Entry 2UU7 (X-ray diffraction, 3.00 A resolution); this record covers chains G and H of the 10 polymer chains in the assembly.

Chain G (and H):
Name: Glutamine synthetase
Source organism: Canis familiaris
Notes: EC 6.3.1.2; chain H of this document is another copy of the same molecule, construct and numbering; everything in this record applies to it too
UniProt: Q8HZM5 (GLNA_CANFA); residues 2-373 here correspond to UniProt positions 1-372 (UniProt number = residue number - 1)
Amino-acid sequence (381 residues; each row starts with the number of its first residue):
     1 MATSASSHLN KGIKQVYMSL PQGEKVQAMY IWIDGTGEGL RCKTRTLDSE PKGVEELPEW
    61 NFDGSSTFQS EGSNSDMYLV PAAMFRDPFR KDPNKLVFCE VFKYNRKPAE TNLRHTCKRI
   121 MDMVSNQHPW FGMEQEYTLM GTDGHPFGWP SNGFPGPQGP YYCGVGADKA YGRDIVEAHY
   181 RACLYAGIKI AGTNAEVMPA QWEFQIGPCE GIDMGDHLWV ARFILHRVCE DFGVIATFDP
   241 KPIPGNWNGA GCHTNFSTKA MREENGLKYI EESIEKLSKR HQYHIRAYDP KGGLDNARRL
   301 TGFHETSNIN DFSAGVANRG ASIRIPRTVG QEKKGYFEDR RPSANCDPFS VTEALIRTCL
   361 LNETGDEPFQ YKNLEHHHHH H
Unresolved in the structure: 1-2, 373-381
UniProt features mapped onto this chain:
  - binding site (L-glutamate): Arg341
Metal / ion sites: Mg2+: Glu136, Glu196, Glu203

How chain G and chain H interact:
Residue-residue contacts - 89 pairs, chain G then chain H:
  Ala5(G) with Phe147(H)
  Ser6(G) with Phe147(H); Tyr171(H); Gly172(H), hydrogen bond (side chain-backbone); Asp174(H)
  Leu9(G) with Phe147(H), hydrophobic; Asp174(H); Ile175(H), hydrophobic; Phe232(H)
  Asn10(G) with Lys11(H); Phe232(H)
  Lys11(G) with Asp174(H), salt bridge
  Ile13(G) with Lys11(H); Asp231(H); Phe232(H), hydrophobic
  Lys14(G) with Asp174(H); Glu177(H); Phe232(H)
  Val16(G) with Gln15(H)
  Tyr17(G) with Phe89(H); Ala178(H), hydrophobic; Arg181(H); Ala182(H), hydrophobic; Val228(H); Asp231(H), hydrogen bond
  Met18(G) with Glu177(H); Arg181(H), hydrogen bond (backbone-side chain)
  Leu20(G) with Pro88(H), hydrophobic; Arg181(H), hydrogen bond (backbone-side chain); Tyr185(H), hydrophobic
  Pro21(G) with Tyr185(H)
  Gln22(G) with Arg181(H); Leu184(H)
  Gln27(G) with Tyr180(H); Arg181(H)
  Trp32(G) with Cys163(H), hydrophobic
  Leu40(G) with Val165(H)
  Arg41(G) with Gly159(H), hydrogen bond (side chain-backbone); Pro160(H); Tyr162(H), hydrogen bond (side chain-backbone); Cys163(H)
  Cys42(G) with Cys163(H), hydrogen bond (backbone-backbone)
  Lys43(G) with Tyr162(H); Cys163(H); Thr193(H); Asn194(H)
  Thr44(G) with Tyr180(H); Gly192(H); Thr193(H), hydrogen bond (backbone-backbone)
  Arg45(G) with Tyr180(H); Ala191(H); Gly192(H)
  Thr46(G) with Tyr180(H), hydrogen bond; Ile190(H), hydrogen bond (side chain-backbone); Ala191(H), hydrogen bond (backbone-backbone); Gly192(H)
  Phe62(G) with Tyr162(H)
  Asp63(G) with Tyr162(H), hydrogen bond (backbone-side chain); Glu305(H); Arg319(H)
  Ser66(G) with Gly159(H); Tyr162(H); Val197(H)
  Thr67(G) with Tyr162(H)
  Phe68(G) with Gly159(H); Pro160(H)
  Ser73(G) with Ala317(H)
  Asn74(G) with Arg327(H), hydrogen bond
  Ser75(G) with Arg319(H)
  Asp76(G) with Ala317(H); Arg327(H), salt bridge
  Tyr78(G) with Arg327(H); Thr328(H)
  Arg90(G) with Glu177(H), salt bridge; Arg181(H), hydrogen bond (backbone-side chain)
  Tyr104(G) with Arg327(H)
  Phe223(G) with Val165(H), hydrophobic
  His226(G) with Val165(H)
  Arg227(G) with Val165(H); Arg173(H); Glu177(H), salt bridge
  Glu230(G) with Val165(H); Gly166(H), hydrogen bond (side chain-backbone); Ala167(H); Ala170(H); Arg173(H), salt bridge
  Val234(G) with Ala167(H)
  Ile235(G) with Ala167(H), hydrophobic; Asp168(H)
Interface residues without a listed pair, chain G (46 interface residues in all): Ser4, Lys25, Met29, Asn61, Ser65, Gly233
Interface residues without a listed pair, chain H (48 interface residues in all): Lys91, Gly148, Tyr161, Gly164, Lys189, Gln205, Arg227, Val234

Overview:
46 residues of chain G face 48 of chain H across their interface; the contacts include 15 hydrogen bonds and 5
salt bridges. Polar contacts include Lys11(G)-Asp174(H), Asp76(G)-Arg327(H) and Arg90(G)-Glu177(H). Curated
annotation (UniProt) lists L-glutamate-binding residue Arg341(G) on chain G.
Both chains are Glutamine synthetase (Canis familiaris). Entry 2UU7 (Crystal structure of apo glutamine
synthetase from dog (Canis familiaris)) was determined by X-ray diffraction together with 2QC8 and 2OJW from
the same study.
